Entry 7BG1 (X-ray diffraction, 1.86 A resolution); this record covers chains H and L.

[Chain H]
Molecule: anti-FLAG M2 heavy chain
From: Mus musculus
Amino-acid sequence (222 residues; each row starts with the number of its first residue; note: 10 numbers in that range are skipped by the numbering (no residue carries them; nothing is unmodelled there); numbers below 1 keep their minus sign (His-2 is residue -2)):
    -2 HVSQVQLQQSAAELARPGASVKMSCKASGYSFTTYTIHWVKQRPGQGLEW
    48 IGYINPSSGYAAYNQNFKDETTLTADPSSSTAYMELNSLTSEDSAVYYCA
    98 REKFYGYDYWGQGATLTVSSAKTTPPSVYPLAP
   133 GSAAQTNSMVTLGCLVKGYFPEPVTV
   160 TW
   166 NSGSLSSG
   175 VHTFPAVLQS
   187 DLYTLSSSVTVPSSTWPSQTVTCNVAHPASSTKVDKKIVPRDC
Disordered / not traced: -2 to 0, 133-139, 228-229
Cystine bridges: Cys22-Cys96, Cys146-Cys209

[Chain L]
Molecule: anti-FLAG M2 light chain
From: Mus musculus
Amino-acid sequence (220 residues; row label = number of the first residue in the row; numbering starts at 0):
     0 SDVLMTQIPLSLPVSLGDQASISCRSSQSIVHRNGNTYLEWYLLKPGQSP
    50 KLLIYKVSNRFSGVPDRFSGSGSGTDFTLKISRVEAEDLGVYYCFQGSHV
   100 PYTFGGGTKLEIRRADAAPTVSIFPPSSEQLTSGGASVVCFLNNFYPKDI
   150 NVKWKIDGSERQNGVLNSWTDQDSKDSTYSMSSTLTLTKDEYERHNSYTC
   200 EATHKTSTSPIVKSFNRNQC
Disordered / not traced: 0, 161-165, 216-219
Cystine bridges: Cys23-Cys93, Cys139-Cys199

[Chain H / chain L interface]
Contacting residue pairs (57):
  His35(H) with Tyr101(L)
  Gln39(H) with Leu43(L)
  Gly44(H) with Tyr92(L)
  Leu45(H) with Tyr92(L), hydrophobic; Phe103(L)
  Trp47(H) with Pro100(L), hydrophobic; Tyr101(L)
  Asn61(H) with Pro100(L)
  Asn63(H) with Asp1(L)
  Tyr95(H) with Ser48(L); Pro49(L)
  Tyr102(H) with Leu51(L); Tyr54(L), hydrophobic
  Gly103(H) with Glu39(L); Tyr41(L)
  Tyr104(H) with Tyr41(L), hydrogen bond (backbone-side chain); Leu51(L); Phe94(L)
  Asp105(H) with Phe60(L)
  Trp107(H) with Ser48(L); Pro49(L)
  Gly108(H) with Ser48(L), hydrogen bond (backbone-side chain)
  Gln109(H) with Ser48(L)
  Tyr126(H) with Ser126(L); Glu128(L); Gln129(L); Ser132(L)
  Pro127(H) with Ser126(L); Glu128(L)
  Leu128(H) with Phe123(L)
  Ala129(H) with Phe123(L)
  Pro130(H) with Phe123(L)
  Thr143(H) with Ser121(L), hydrogen bond; Phe123(L)
  Leu147(H) with Ser136(L)
  Lys149(H) with Gln129(L); Ser136(L); Thr185(L)
  Ser172(H) with Lys174(L)
  His176(H) with Asn142(L); Asn143(L); Asp172(L); Ser179(L)
  Phe178(H) with Phe140(L), hydrophobic; Asn142(L); Ser167(L); Thr169(L); Ser179(L); Met180(L); Ser181(L)
  Pro179(H) with Ser167(L), hydrogen bond (backbone-side chain); Trp168(L)
  Val181(H) with Asn166(L)
  Ser192(H) with Phe140(L); Ser181(L), hydrogen bond
  Ser194(H) with Phe140(L); Asn142(L)
Also at the interface, not in a pair above, chain H (40 interface residues in all): Val37, Glu46, Tyr50, Tyr60, Phe101, Gly110, Leu144, Ser171, Thr177, Ser193
Also at the interface, not in a pair above, chain L (39 interface residues in all): Gln47, Lys55, Val99, Pro124, Val138

[Overview]
Chain H and chain L form an interface of 40 and 39 residues respectively; the contacts include 5 hydrogen
bonds. Polar contacts include Tyr104(H)-Tyr41(L), Gly108(H)-Ser48(L) and Thr143(H)-Ser121(L).
Here chain H is anti-FLAG M2 heavy chain and chain L is anti-FLAG M2 light chain, both from Mus musculus.
Entry 7BG1 (Structure of anti-FLAG M2 Fab domain remodeled based on proteomic sequencing) was determined by
X-ray diffraction.
